PDB entry 2W7O | X-ray diffraction, 3.16 A resolution | chains B and F of the 3 polymer chains in the assembly

[Chain B]
Protein: DNA polymerase kappa
Organism: Homo sapiens
Notes: EC 2.7.7.7
UniProtKB: Q9UBT6 (POLK_HUMAN); residues 19-526 here = UniProt positions 19-526
Chain sequence (508 residues; numbered 19 to 526; the number before each row is that of its first residue):
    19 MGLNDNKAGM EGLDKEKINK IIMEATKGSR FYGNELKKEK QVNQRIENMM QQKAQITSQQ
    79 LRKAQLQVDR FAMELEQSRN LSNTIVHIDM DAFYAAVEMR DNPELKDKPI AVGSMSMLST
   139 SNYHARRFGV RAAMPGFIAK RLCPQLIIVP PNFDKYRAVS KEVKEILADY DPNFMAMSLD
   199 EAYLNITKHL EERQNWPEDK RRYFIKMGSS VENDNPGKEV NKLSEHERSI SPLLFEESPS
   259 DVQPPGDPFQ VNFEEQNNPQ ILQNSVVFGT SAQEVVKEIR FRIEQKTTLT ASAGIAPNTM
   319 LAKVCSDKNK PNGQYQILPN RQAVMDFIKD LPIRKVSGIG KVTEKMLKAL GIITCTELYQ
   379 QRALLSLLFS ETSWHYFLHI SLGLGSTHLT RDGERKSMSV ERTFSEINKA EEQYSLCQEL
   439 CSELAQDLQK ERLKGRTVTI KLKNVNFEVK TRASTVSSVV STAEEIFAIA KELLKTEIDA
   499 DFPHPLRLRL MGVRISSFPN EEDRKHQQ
Unresolved in the structure: 19-32, 224-281, 521-526
UniProt features mapped onto this chain:
  - binding site (Mg(2+)): Asp-107, Asp-198, Glu-199
  - mutagenesis: Asp-198 (D198A: Loss of DNA polymerase activity; when associated with A-199), Glu-199 (E199A: Loss of DNA polymerase activity; when associated with D-198)
Metal / ion sites: Ca2+ site 1: Asp-107, Met-108, Asp-198 (together with 2'-deoxyguanosine-5'-triphosphate); Ca2+ site 2: Asp-325 (together with 2'-deoxyguanosine-5'-triphosphate)
Residues lining bound ligands: 2'-deoxyguanosine-5'-triphosphate (DGT): Asp-107, Met-108, Asp-109, Ala-110, Tyr-112, Ser-137, Thr-138, Tyr-141, Arg-144, Ala-150, Ala-151, Asp-198, Asp-325, Lys-328
From the paper describing this entry:
  - binding site for the 18-nt DNA strand: Phe-49, Ser-134, Met-135, Ala-151, Pro-153, Phe-155, Lys-461, Arg-507
  - specificity-determining residues: Met-135 (proposed by the authors, not directly observed)
  - binding site for 2'-deoxyguanosine-5'-triphosphate: Tyr-112, Arg-144, Lys-328
  - specificity-determining residues: Leu-508
  - mutagenesis - L508A, L508K: unchanged catalytic activity on dCTP insertion opposite G
  - mutagenesis - L508R (29-fold): decreased catalytic activity on dCTP insertion opposite G
  - mutagenesis - L508K: decreased catalytic activity on dATP insertion opposite 8-oxoG
  - mutagenesis - L508A (2.2-fold): increased catalytic activity on dATP opposite 8-oxoG
  - mutagenesis - L508R: decreased catalytic activity on 8-oxoG
  - mutagenesis - L508A, L508K: unchanged catalytic activity on unmodified DNA

[Chain F]
Molecule: 18-nt DNA strand
Sequence (18 nucleotides; numbered 1 to 18; the number before each row is that of its first residue):
     1 TCACGGAATC CTTCCCCC
Unresolved in the structure: 1, 17-18
Modified positions: 8OG (8-oxo-2'-deoxy-guanosine-5'-monophosphate) at position 5

[Interface between chain B and chain F]
Contacting residue pairs (35):
  Thr-44(B) / DC4(F)  hydrogen bond to the base
  Ser-47(B) / DC4(F)  base contact
  Phe-49(B) / DC4(F)  stacking on the base
  Arg-63(B) / DT12(F)  sugar contact
  Arg-63(B) / DT13(F)  salt bridge to the phosphate
  Met-133(B) / DA3(F)  phosphate contact
  Ser-134(B) / DC4(F)  sugar contact
  Met-135(B) / 8OG_5(F)  sugar contact
  Pro-153(B) / DC4(F)  base contact
  Phe-155(B) / DA3(F)  sugar contact
  Phe-155(B) / DC4(F)  base contact
  Ser-388(B) / DT12(F)  hydrogen bond to the phosphate
  Thr-390(B) / DC11(F)  phosphate contact
  Ser-391(B) / DC11(F)  phosphate contact
  Ser-391(B) / DT12(F)  hydrogen bond to the phosphate
  Asp-410(B) / DT9(F)  phosphate contact
  Arg-413(B) / DA8(F)  salt bridge to the phosphate
  Arg-413(B) / DT9(F)  phosphate contact
  Lys-414(B) / DT9(F)  hydrogen bond to the phosphate
  Lys-414(B) / DC10(F)  phosphate contact
  Ser-415(B) / DA8(F)  sugar contact
  Ser-415(B) / DT9(F)  hydrogen bond to the phosphate
  Met-416(B) / DA8(F)  phosphate contact
  Ser-417(B) / DA7(F)  phosphate contact
  Ser-417(B) / DA8(F)  hydrogen bond to the phosphate
  Val-418(B) / DA7(F)  phosphate contact
  Glu-419(B) / DG6(F)  sugar contact
  Glu-419(B) / DA7(F)  hydrogen bond to the phosphate
  Arg-420(B) / DG6(F)  phosphate contact
  Thr-421(B) / 8OG_5(F)  sugar contact
  Thr-421(B) / DG6(F)  hydrogen bond to the phosphate
  Lys-461(B) / 8OG_5(F)  salt bridge to the phosphate
  Arg-507(B) / DC4(F)  salt bridge to the phosphate
  Arg-507(B) / 8OG_5(F)  salt bridge to the phosphate
  Leu-508(B) / DG6(F)  phosphate contact
Interface residues without a listed pair, chain B (31 interface residues in all): Arg-48, Ala-151, Ile-156, Glu-412, Phe-465, Arg-512
Interface residues without a listed pair, chain F (12 interface residues in all): DC2

[In short]
The interface between chain B and chain F involves 31 residues on one side and 12 on the other, with 8
hydrogen bonds, 5 salt bridges and 1 aromatic stacking contact. Polar contacts include Thr-44(B)/DC4(F),
Ser-388(B)/DT12(F) and Ser-391(B)/DT12(F). From the paper: a binding site for the 18-nt DNA strand at
Phe-49(B), Ser-134(B) and Met-135(B) among others; L508R of chain B reduces catalytic activity on dCTP
insertion opposite G; 3 substitutions were tested in all.
Chain B is DNA polymerase kappa (Homo sapiens) and chain F is an 18-nt DNA strand; the structure, Structure
and Activity of Bypass Synthesis by Human DNA Polymerase Kappa Opposite the 7,8-Dihydro-8-oxodeoxyguanosine
Adduct, was determined by X-ray diffraction (same publication as 2W7P).
